4GYE - chains A and B of the 3 polymer chains in the assembly; structure by X-ray diffraction, 2.27 A resolution.

== Chain A (and B) ==
Name: Protease
Organism: Human immunodeficiency virus 1
Notes: chain B of this document is another copy of the same molecule, construct and numbering; everything in this record applies to it too
UniProt: Q9QM22 (Q9QM22_9HIV1); residues 1-99 here = UniProt positions 1-99
Amino-acid sequence (99 residues; numbered 1 to 99; the number before each row is that of its first residue):
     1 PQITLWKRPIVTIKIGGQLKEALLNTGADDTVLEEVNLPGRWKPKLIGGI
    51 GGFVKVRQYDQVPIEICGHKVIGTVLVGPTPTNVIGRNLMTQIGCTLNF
Sequence notes: engineered mutation Lys-7 (Gln in Q9QM22), Asn-25 (Asp in Q9QM22), Val-36 (Met in Q9QM22), Thr-82 (Ala in Q9QM22), Val-84 (Ile in Q9QM22)

== Chain A / chain B interface ==
Residue-residue contacts - 90 pairs, chain A then chain B:
  Pro-1(A) / Leu-97(B)
  Pro-1(A) / Asn-98(B)
  Pro-1(A) / Phe-99(B)  hydrogen bond (backbone-backbone)
  Gln-2(A) / Thr-96(B)  hydrogen bond
  Gln-2(A) / Leu-97(B)
  Gln-2(A) / Asn-98(B)  hydrogen bond
  Ile-3(A) / Thr-96(B)
  Ile-3(A) / Leu-97(B)  hydrogen bond (backbone-backbone)
  Ile-3(A) / Phe-99(B)  hydrophobic
  Thr-4(A) / Thr-96(B)
  Leu-5(A) / Thr-26(B)
  Leu-5(A) / Arg-87(B)  hydrogen bond (backbone-side chain)
  Leu-5(A) / Met-90(B)  hydrophobic
  Leu-5(A) / Thr-91(B)
  Leu-5(A) / Cys-95(B)
  Trp-6(A) / Arg-87(B)  hydrogen bond (backbone-side chain)
  Trp-6(A) / Thr-91(B)
  Lys-7(A) / Arg-87(B)
  Arg-8(A) / Asp-29(B)  salt bridge
  Arg-8(A) / Arg-87(B)
  Pro-9(A) / Thr-26(B)
  Pro-9(A) / Arg-87(B)
  Pro-9(A) / Leu-97(B)  hydrophobic
  Leu-23(A) / Gly-27(B)
  Leu-24(A) / Thr-26(B)  hydrogen bond (backbone-side chain)
  Leu-24(A) / Leu-97(B)  hydrophobic
  Asn-25(A) / Asn-25(B)
  Asn-25(A) / Thr-26(B)
  Asn-25(A) / Gly-27(B)  hydrogen bond (side chain-backbone)
  Thr-26(A) / Leu-5(B)
  Thr-26(A) / Pro-9(B)
  Thr-26(A) / Leu-24(B)
  Thr-26(A) / Asn-25(B)
  Thr-26(A) / Thr-26(B)  hydrogen bond (backbone-side chain)
  Gly-27(A) / Leu-23(B)
  Gly-27(A) / Leu-24(B)
  Gly-27(A) / Asn-25(B)
  Asp-29(A) / Arg-8(B)  salt bridge
  Gly-49(A) / Ile-50(B)
  Gly-49(A) / Pro-81(B)
  Ile-50(A) / Ile-50(B)
  Ile-50(A) / Val-54(B)
  Ile-50(A) / Thr-80(B)
  Gly-51(A) / Ile-50(B)  hydrogen bond (backbone-backbone)
  Gly-51(A) / Gly-51(B)
  Gly-51(A) / Gly-52(B)
  Gly-51(A) / Phe-53(B)
  Gly-52(A) / Ile-50(B)
  Gly-52(A) / Gly-51(B)
  Val-54(A) / Gly-51(B)
  Cys-67(A) / Phe-99(B)  hydrophobic
  His-69(A) / Phe-99(B)
  Thr-80(A) / Ile-50(B)
  Pro-81(A) / Ile-50(B)
  Arg-87(A) / Leu-5(B)  hydrogen bond (side chain-backbone)
  Arg-87(A) / Trp-6(B)
  Arg-87(A) / Lys-7(B)
  Arg-87(A) / Arg-8(B)
  Arg-87(A) / Pro-9(B)
  Thr-91(A) / Leu-5(B)
  Thr-91(A) / Trp-6(B)
  Ile-93(A) / Phe-99(B)
  Gly-94(A) / Asn-98(B)
  Cys-95(A) / Leu-5(B)
  Cys-95(A) / Leu-97(B)  hydrophobic
  Cys-95(A) / Asn-98(B)
  Cys-95(A) / Phe-99(B)  hydrophobic
  Thr-96(A) / Gln-2(B)  hydrogen bond
  Thr-96(A) / Ile-3(B)
  Thr-96(A) / Thr-4(B)
  Thr-96(A) / Thr-96(B)
  Thr-96(A) / Leu-97(B)
  Thr-96(A) / Asn-98(B)  hydrogen bond (backbone-backbone)
  Leu-97(A) / Gln-2(B)
  Leu-97(A) / Ile-3(B)  hydrogen bond (backbone-backbone)
  Leu-97(A) / Leu-24(B)  hydrophobic
  Leu-97(A) / Thr-26(B)
  Leu-97(A) / Cys-95(B)  hydrophobic
  Leu-97(A) / Thr-96(B)
  Leu-97(A) / Leu-97(B)  hydrophobic
  Asn-98(A) / Pro-1(B)
  Asn-98(A) / Gln-2(B)
  Asn-98(A) / Gly-94(B)
  Asn-98(A) / Cys-95(B)
  Asn-98(A) / Thr-96(B)  hydrogen bond (backbone-backbone)
  Asn-98(A) / Asn-98(B)  hydrogen bond
  Phe-99(A) / Pro-1(B)  hydrogen bond (backbone-backbone)
  Phe-99(A) / His-69(B)
  Phe-99(A) / Ile-93(B)
  Phe-99(A) / Cys-95(B)  hydrophobic
Other interface residues (no listed pair), chain A (35 interface residues in all): Phe-53, Met-90
Other interface residues (no listed pair), chain B (38 interface residues in all): Val-32, Ile-47, Gly-49, Cys-67, Pro-79

== In short ==
Chain A and chain B form an interface of 35 and 38 residues respectively; the contacts include 17 hydrogen
bonds and 2 salt bridges. Among the polar pairs are Arg-8(A)/Asp-29(B), Gln-2(A)/Thr-96(B) and
Gln-2(A)/Asn-98(B).
Chain A and chain B are both Protease (Human immunodeficiency virus 1); the structure, MDR 769 HIV-1 Protease
in Complex with Reduced P1F, was determined by X-ray diffraction together with 4GZF from the same study.
